PDB entry 7X59 | electron microscopy, 6.50 A resolution (low resolution: residue-level contacts below are approximate; hydrogen-bond / salt-bridge calls are withheld) | chains C and E of the 5 polymer chains in the assembly

[Chain C (and E)]
Molecule: ParM/StbA family protein
Organism: Clostridium botulinum
Notes: chain E of this document is another copy of the same molecule, construct and numbering; everything in this record applies to it too
Reference sequence: A0A6B3ZKE5 (A0A6B3ZKE5_CLOBO); residue numbers follow UniProt; this construct covers 1-285
Amino-acid sequence (285 residues; numbered 1 to 285; the number before each row is that of its first residue):
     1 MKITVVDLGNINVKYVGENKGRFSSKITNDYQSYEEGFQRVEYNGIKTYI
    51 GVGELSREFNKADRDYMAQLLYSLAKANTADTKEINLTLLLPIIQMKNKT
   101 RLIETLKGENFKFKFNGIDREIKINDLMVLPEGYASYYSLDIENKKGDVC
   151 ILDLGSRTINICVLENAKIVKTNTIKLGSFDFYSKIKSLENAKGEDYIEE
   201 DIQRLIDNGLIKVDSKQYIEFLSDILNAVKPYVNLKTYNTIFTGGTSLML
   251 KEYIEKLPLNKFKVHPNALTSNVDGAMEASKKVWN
Ligand contacts: GTP (guanosine-5'-triphosphate): Gly-9, Asn-10, Ile-11, Asn-12, Arg-22, Asp-153, Leu-154, Gly-155, Ser-156, Ser-179, Tyr-183, Gln-203, Gly-244, Gly-245, Thr-246, Leu-248, Met-249, Leu-269

[How chain C and chain E interact]
Residue-residue contacts (16):
  Ile-93(C) with Ser-33(E)
  Ile-94(C) with Tyr-31(E); Ser-33(E)
  Met-96(C) with Ser-33(E)
  Lys-97(C) with Ser-33(E)
  Pro-131(C) with Tyr-34(E)
  Ile-169(C) with Gly-37(E); Phe-38(E)
  Val-170(C) with Val-52(E)
  Val-233(C) with Asp-196(E)
  Asn-234(C) with Asp-196(E); Tyr-197(E)
  Thr-237(C) with Tyr-197(E); Leu-205(E)
  Tyr-238(C) with Arg-204(E)
  Asn-260(C) with Leu-210(E)
Also at the interface, not in a pair above, chain C (17 interface residues in all): Lys-99, Leu-130, Asp-148, Thr-172, Lys-230
Also at the interface, not in a pair above, chain E (13 interface residues in all): Glu-36, Asp-201

[Overview]
17 residues of chain C face 13 of chain E across their interface. Ligands of chain C: GTP.
Chain C and chain E are both ParM/StbA family protein (Clostridium botulinum); the structure, A Cbc-ParM
filament with GTP or GDPPi, was determined by electron microscopy, deposited together with 8X1I, 7X54, 7X55
and 7X56.
